Entry 3OYE (X-ray diffraction, 2.74 A resolution); this record covers chains A and D of the 4 polymer chains in the assembly.

== Chain A ==
Molecule: PFV integrase
Source organism: Human spumaretrovirus
Notes: fragment: to 1143
Reference sequence: P14350 (POL_FOAMV); residues 1-392 here correspond to UniProt positions 752-1143 (UniProt number = residue number + 751)
Amino-acid sequence (395 residues; each row starts with the number of its first residue; numbers below 1 keep their minus sign (Gly-2 is residue -2)):
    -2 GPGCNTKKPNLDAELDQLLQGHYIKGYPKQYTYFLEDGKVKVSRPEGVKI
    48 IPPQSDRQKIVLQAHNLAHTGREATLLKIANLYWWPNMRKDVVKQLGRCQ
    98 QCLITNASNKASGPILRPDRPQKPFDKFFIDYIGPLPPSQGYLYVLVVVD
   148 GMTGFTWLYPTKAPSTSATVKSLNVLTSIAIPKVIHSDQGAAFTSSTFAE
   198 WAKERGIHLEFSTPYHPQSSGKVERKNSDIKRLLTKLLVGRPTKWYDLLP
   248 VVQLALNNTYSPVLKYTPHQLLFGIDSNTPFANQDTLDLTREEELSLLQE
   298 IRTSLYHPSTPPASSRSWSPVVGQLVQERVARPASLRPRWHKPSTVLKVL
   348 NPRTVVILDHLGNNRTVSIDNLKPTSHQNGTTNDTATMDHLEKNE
Disordered / not traced: -2 to 7, 376-392
Sequence notes: expression tag (-2 to 0); variant Ser217 (Gly968 in P14350), Gly218 (Ser969 in P14350)
Bound ions: Zn2+: His62, His66, Cys96, Cys99; Mg2+ site 1: Asp128, Asp185 (together with magnesium); Mg2+ site 2: Asp128, Glu221 (together with magnesium)
Ligand contacts: magnesium (ZYY; N-[(6S)-2-(4-fluorobenzyl)-10-hydroxy-6-methyl-8-(1-methylethyl)-1,9-dioxo-1,2,6,7,8,9-hexahydropyrazino[1',2':1,5]pyrrolo[2,3-d]pyridazin-4-yl]-N-methylmethanesulfonamide): Asp128, Tyr129, Asp185, Gln186, Gly187, Tyr212, His213, Pro214, Gln215, Glu221
Swiss-Prot annotation at these positions:
  - binding site (Mg(2+)): Asp123, Asp185
Reported in the primary citation:
  - mutagenesis - S217Q, N224H: decreased catalytic activity
  - mutagenesis - S217H: increased catalytic activity

== Chain D ==
Molecule: 17-nt DNA strand
Sequence (17 nucleotides; numbered 1 to 17; the number before each row is that of its first residue):
     1 TGCGAAATTCCATGACA

== How chain A and chain D interact ==
Contacting residue pairs - 8 pairs, chain A then chain D:
  Glu221(A) - DC16(D)  sugar contact
  Arg222(A) - DG14(D)  base contact
  Arg222(A) - DA15(D)  base contact
  Arg222(A) - DC16(D)  hydrogen bond to the base
  Asn224(A) - DC16(D)  phosphate contact
  Ser225(A) - DC16(D)  sugar contact
  Lys228(A) - DA17(D)  salt bridge to the phosphate
  Lys262(A) - DT9(D)  salt bridge to the phosphate
Other interface residues (no listed pair), chain A (8 interface residues in all): Tyr129, Ile130

== Overview ==
8 residues of chain A and 5 residues of chain D are in contact; the contacts include 1 hydrogen bond and 2
salt bridges. Among the polar pairs are Arg222(A)-DC16(D), Lys228(A)-DA17(D) and Lys262(A)-DT9(D). The paper
reports that S217Q and N224H of chain A reduce catalytic activity; S217H of chain A increases catalytic
activity.
Here chain A is PFV integrase (Human spumaretrovirus) and chain D is a 17-nt DNA strand. Entry 3OYE (Crystal
structure of the Prototype Foamy Virus (PFV) intasome in complex with magnesium and the INSTI ...) was
determined by X-ray diffraction together with 3OYA, 3OYB, 3OYC, 3OYD, 3OYF, 3OYG and 4 further entries from
the same study.
